Entry 8JSN (electron microscopy, 3.40 A resolution); this record covers chains D and E of the 6 polymer chains in the assembly.

[Chain D (and E)]
Molecule: Polymerase cofactor VP35
Organism: Ebola virus
Notes: chain E of this document is another copy of the same molecule, construct and numbering; everything in this record applies to it too
Reference sequence: A0A1C4HDK9 (A0A1C4HDK9_9MONO); numbering as in UniProt (aligned over 1-340)
Chain sequence (340 residues; each row starts with the number of its first residue):
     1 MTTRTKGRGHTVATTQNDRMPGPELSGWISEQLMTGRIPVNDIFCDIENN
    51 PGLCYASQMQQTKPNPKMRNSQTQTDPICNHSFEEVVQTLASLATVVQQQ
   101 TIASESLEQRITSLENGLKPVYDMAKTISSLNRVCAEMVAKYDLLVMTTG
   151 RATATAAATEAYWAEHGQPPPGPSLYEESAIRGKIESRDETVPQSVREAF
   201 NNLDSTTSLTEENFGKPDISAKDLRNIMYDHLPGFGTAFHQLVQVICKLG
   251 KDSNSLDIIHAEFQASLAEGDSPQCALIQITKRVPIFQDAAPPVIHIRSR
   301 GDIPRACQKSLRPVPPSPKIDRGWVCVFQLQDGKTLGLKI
Not modelled in the structure: 1-81, 150-340 (chain E: 1-79, 147-340)

[How chain D and chain E interact]
Contacting residue pairs - 26 pairs, chain D then chain E:
  Thr89(D) - Val86(E)
  Leu93(D) - Leu93(E)  hydrophobic
  Val96(D) - Leu93(E)  hydrophobic
  Val96(D) - Val97(E)  hydrophobic
  Gln100(D) - Val96(E)
  Gln100(D) - Gln100(E)
  Ala103(D) - Gln100(E)
  Leu107(D) - Leu107(E)  hydrophobic
  Leu107(D) - Arg110(E)
  Arg110(D) - Leu107(E)
  Arg110(D) - Arg110(E)  hydrogen bond (backbone-side chain)
  Ile111(D) - Arg110(E)
  Pro120(D) - Val121(E)  hydrophobic
  Thr127(D) - Ile128(E)
  Thr127(D) - Asn132(E)
  Ser130(D) - Asn132(E)  hydrogen bond
  Leu131(D) - Leu131(E)
  Leu131(D) - Asn132(E)
  Val134(D) - Cys135(E)  hydrophobic
  Val134(D) - Val139(E)  hydrophobic
  Glu137(D) - Val139(E)
  Met138(D) - Met138(E)  hydrophobic
  Met138(D) - Tyr142(E)  hydrophobic
  Lys141(D) - Asp143(E)  salt bridge
  Leu144(D) - Val146(E)  hydrophobic
  Leu145(D) - Tyr142(E)  hydrophobic
Also at the interface, not in a pair above, chain D (25 interface residues in all): Glu85, Val86, Ser92, Gln99, Ser113, Gly117, Ile128
Also at the interface, not in a pair above, chain E (23 interface residues in all): Ser82, Phe83, Ala103, Glu108, Leu114, Tyr122

[In short]
25 residues of chain D face 23 of chain E across their interface; the contacts include 2 hydrogen bonds and 1
salt bridge. Among the polar pairs are Lys141(D)-Asp143(E), Arg110(D)-Arg110(E) and Ser130(D)-Asn132(E).
Chain D and chain E are both Polymerase cofactor VP35 (Ebola virus); the structure, The structure of EBOV
L-VP35-RNA complex (conformation 2), was determined by electron microscopy, deposited together with 8JSL and
8JSM.
